7TK4 - chains G and I of the 27 polymer chains in the assembly; structure by electron microscopy, 7.00 A resolution (low resolution: residue-level contacts below are approximate; hydrogen-bond / salt-bridge calls are withheld).

Chain G:
Protein: ATP synthase subunit gamma
Source organism: Saccharomyces cerevisiae
UniProt: P38077 (ATPG_YEAST); residues 1-278 here correspond to UniProt positions 34-311 (UniProt number = residue number + 33)
Sequence (278 residues; each row starts with the number of its first residue):
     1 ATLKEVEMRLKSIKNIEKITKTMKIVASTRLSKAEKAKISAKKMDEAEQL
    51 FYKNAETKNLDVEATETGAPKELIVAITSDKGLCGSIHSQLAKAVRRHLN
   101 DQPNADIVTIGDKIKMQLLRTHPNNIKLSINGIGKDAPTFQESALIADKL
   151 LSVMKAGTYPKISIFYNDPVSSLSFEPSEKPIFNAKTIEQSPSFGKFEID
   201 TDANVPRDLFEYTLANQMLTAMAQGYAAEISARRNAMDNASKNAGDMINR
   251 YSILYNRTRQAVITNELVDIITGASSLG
Disordered / not traced: 60-70, 277-278

Chain I:
Protein: ATP synthase subunit epsilon
Source organism: Saccharomyces cerevisiae
UniProt: P21306 (ATP5E_YEAST); residues 1-61 here correspond to UniProt positions 2-62 (UniProt number = residue number + 1)
Sequence (61 residues; row label = number of the first residue in the row):
     1 SAWRKAGISYAAYLNVAAQAIRSSLKTELQTASVLNRSQTDAFYTQYKNG
    51 TAASEPTPITK
Disordered / not traced: 1-7, 24-26, 50-52
UniProt features mapped onto this chain:
  - modified residue: Thr51 (Phosphothreonine)

Chain G / chain I interface:
Residue-residue contacts - 17 pairs, chain G then chain I:
  Pro123(G) - Asn49(I)
  Pro123(G) - Ala53(I)
  Asn124(G) - Asn49(I)
  Ile126(G) - Lys48(I)
  Ile126(G) - Asn49(I)
  Ile126(G) - Ala53(I)
  Lys127(G) - Tyr47(I)
  Lys127(G) - Lys48(I)
  Leu128(G) - Tyr47(I)
  Ser129(G) - Tyr44(I)
  Ser129(G) - Thr45(I)
  Ile130(G) - Tyr44(I)
  Ile130(G) - Thr45(I)
  Asn131(G) - Phe43(I)
  Asn131(G) - Tyr44(I)
  Asn131(G) - Thr45(I)
  Leu145(G) - Lys61(I)
Other interface residues (no listed pair), chain G (10 interface residues in all): Gln141
Other interface residues (no listed pair), chain I (11 interface residues in all): Arg37, Ala42, Gln46

Summary:
10 residues of chain G and 11 residues of chain I are in contact.
Chain G is ATP synthase subunit gamma and chain I is ATP synthase subunit epsilon, both from Saccharomyces
cerevisiae; the structure, Yeast ATP synthase State 1binding(c) with 10 mM ATP backbone model, was determined
by electron microscopy (same publication as 7TJS, 7TJT, 7TJU, 7TJV, 7TJW, 7TJX and 30 further entries).
